Entry 3B6G (X-ray diffraction, 3.45 A resolution); this record covers chains I and H of the 10 polymer chains in the assembly.

== Chain I ==
Molecule: 147-nt DNA strand
Source organism: Homo sapiens
Sequence (147 nucleotides; row label = number of the first residue in the row; numbers below 1 keep their minus sign (DA-73 is residue -73)):
   -73 ATCAATATCC ACCTGCAGAT ACTACCAAAA GTGTATTTGG AAACTGCTCC ATCAAAAGGC
   -13 ATGTTCAGCT GGAATCCAGC TGAACATGCC TTTTGATGGA GCAGTTTCCA AATACACTTT
    47 TGGTAGTATC TGCAGGTGGA TATTGAT

== Chain H ==
Protein: Histone H2B 1.1
Source organism: Xenopus laevis
UniProtKB: P02281 (H2B11_XENLA); residues -2 to 122 here correspond to UniProt positions 2-126 (UniProt number = residue number + 4)
Amino-acid sequence (125 residues; numbered -2 to 122; the number before each row is that of its first residue; numbers below 1 keep their minus sign (Pro-2 is residue -2)):
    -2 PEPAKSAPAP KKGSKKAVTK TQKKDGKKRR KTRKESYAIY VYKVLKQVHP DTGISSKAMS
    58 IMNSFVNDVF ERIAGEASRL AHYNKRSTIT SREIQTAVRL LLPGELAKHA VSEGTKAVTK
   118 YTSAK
Not modelled in the structure: -2 to 23
Construct notes: conflict Thr29 (Ser33 in P02281)
Curated features (UniProtKB/Swiss-Prot):
  - modified residue: Lys2 (N6-acetyllysine), Lys9 (N6-acetyllysine), Ser11 (Phosphoserine), Lys12 (N6-acetyllysine), Lys17 (N6-acetyllysine)
  - glycosylation: Ser109 (O-linked (GlcNAc) serine)
  - cross-link: Lys117 (Glycyl lysine isopeptide (Lys-Gly) (interchain with G-Cter in ubiquitin))

== How chain I and chain H interact ==
Residue-residue contacts (16):
  DG-28(I) - Arg26(H)  hydrogen bond to the phosphate
  DG-28(I) - Arg27(H)  hydrogen bond to the base
  DC-27(I) - Arg26(H)  salt bridge to the phosphate
  DC-27(I) - Arg27(H)  sugar contact
  DG48(I) - Arg30(H)  hydrogen bond to the phosphate
  DG48(I) - Ile36(H)  phosphate contact
  DG48(I) - Tyr37(H)  sugar contact
  DG49(I) - Arg30(H)  hydrogen bond to the sugar
  DG49(I) - Lys31(H)  phosphate contact
  DG49(I) - Glu32(H)  phosphate contact
  DG49(I) - Ser33(H)  hydrogen bond to the phosphate
  DG49(I) - Ile36(H)  phosphate contact
  DT50(I) - Lys28(H)  sugar contact
  DT50(I) - Lys31(H)  phosphate contact
  DA51(I) - Lys24(H)  sugar contact
  DA51(I) - Arg27(H)  phosphate contact
Other interface residues (no listed pair), chain I (8 interface residues in all): DT-26, DA38
Other interface residues (no listed pair), chain H (12 interface residues in all): Thr29, Thr85

== Summary ==
Chain I and chain H form an interface of 8 and 12 residues respectively, with 5 hydrogen bonds and 1 salt
bridge. Polar pairs include DG-28(I)-Arg27(H), DG49(I)-Arg30(H) and DG-28(I)-Arg26(H).
Chain I is a 147-nt DNA strand (Homo sapiens) and chain H is Histone H2B 1.1 (Xenopus laevis); the structure,
Nucleosome core particle treated with oxaliplatin, was determined by X-ray diffraction together with 3B6F from
the same study.
